PDB entry 2CAX | X-ray diffraction, 2.90 A resolution | chains A and U of the 8 polymer chains in the assembly

[Chain A]
Name: Orf omega
From: Streptococcus pyogenes
Notes: fragment: ribbon-helix-helix domain, residues 20-71
UniProtKB: Q57468 (Q57468_STRPY); residue numbers follow UniProt; this construct covers 20-71
Sequence (53 residues; each row starts with the number of its first residue):
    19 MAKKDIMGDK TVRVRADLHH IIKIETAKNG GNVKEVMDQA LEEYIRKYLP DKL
Differences from the reference sequence: expression tag (19)
What the authors report for this chain:
  - mutagenesis - T29A (100-fold): decreased binding to PcopS

[Chain U]
Molecule: 18-nt DNA strand
Sequence (18 nucleotides; numbered 1 to 18; the number before each row is that of its first residue):
     1 GAATCACAAG TCACAAGC

[Chain A / chain U interface]
Residue-residue contacts (4; chain A residue first):
  Lys28(A) - DT4(U)  phosphate contact
  Thr29(A) - DT4(U)  base contact
  Thr29(A) - DC5(U)  hydrogen bond to the base
  Arg31(A) - DT4(U)  base contact
Interface residues without a listed pair, chain A (4 interface residues in all): Val30
Interface residues without a listed pair, chain U (4 interface residues in all): DA3, DA6

[Summary]
The chain A/chain U interface involves 4 residues from each chain; the contacts include 1 hydrogen bond. The
hydrogen-bonded pair is Thr29(A)-DC5(U). The paper reports that T29A of chain A reduces binding to PcopS.
Here chain A is Orf omega (Streptococcus pyogenes) and chain U is an 18-nt DNA strand. Entry 2CAX (Structural
basis for cooperative binding of ribbon-helix-helix repressor omega to mutated direct DNA heptad repeats) was
determined by X-ray diffraction, deposited together with 2BNW and 2BNZ.
